PDB entry 5V8A | X-ray diffraction, 3.00 A resolution | chain A

[Chain A]
Name: Matrix protein 1
Source organism: Influenza A virus (strain A/Wilson-Smith/1933 H1N1)
Reference sequence: P05777 (M1_I33A0); residues 2-165 here = UniProt positions 2-165
Amino-acid sequence (171 residues; numbered -5 to 165; the number before each row is that of its first residue; numbers below 1 keep their minus sign (Met-5 is residue -5)):
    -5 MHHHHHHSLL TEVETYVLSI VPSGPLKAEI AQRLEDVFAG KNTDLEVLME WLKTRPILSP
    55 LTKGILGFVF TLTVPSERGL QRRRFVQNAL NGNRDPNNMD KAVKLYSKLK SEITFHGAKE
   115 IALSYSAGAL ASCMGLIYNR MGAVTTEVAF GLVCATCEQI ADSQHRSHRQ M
Disordered / not traced: -5 to 1, 71-76, 86-88, 159-165
Differences from the reference sequence: expression tag (-5 to 1); engineered mutation Arg88 (Gly in P05777), Ser101 (Arg in P05777), Ser105 (Arg in P05777)
UniProt features mapped onto this chain:
  - mutagenesis: Val41 (V41A: Induces short filamentous virions), Lys95 (K95A/R: No effect), Tyr100 to Leu103 (Can't be rescued by reverse genetic; No effect), Cys148 (C148A: No effect; C148S: 31% loss of RNA binding activity), Cys151 (C151A: No effect), Ala155 (A155G: Complete loss of virus ability to be rescued in a reverse genetic system), His159 (H159A: No effect), His162 (H162A: No effect)
From the paper describing this entry:
  - contacts within the chain: Glu29-Lys104, Glu29-Arg134

[In short]
UniProt lists 10 mutagenesis sites. The paper reports contacts within the chain involving Glu29, Lys104 and
Arg134.
Chain A is Matrix protein 1 (Influenza A virus (strain A/Wilson-Smith/1933 H1N1)); the structure, Crystal
structure of Influenza A virus matrix protein M1 (NLS-88R, pH 7.3), was determined by X-ray diffraction (same
publication as 5V6G, 5V7B and 5V7S).
